7L8U - chains A and F of the 8 polymer chains in the assembly; structure by electron microscopy, 4.50 A resolution (low resolution: residue-level contacts below are approximate; hydrogen-bond / salt-bridge calls are withheld).

# Chain A
Protein: BG505 SOSIP.v5.2 N241/N289 - gp120
Organism: Human immunodeficiency virus 1
Amino-acid sequence (503 residues; numbered -1 to 503 plus 11 insertion-coded residues; 13 numbers in that range are skipped by the numbering (no residue carries them; nothing is unmodelled there); the number before each row is that of its first residue; a row labelled like 185A-185J holds insertion residues (185A, then the next letters in order); numbers below 1 keep their minus sign (Met-1 is residue -1)):
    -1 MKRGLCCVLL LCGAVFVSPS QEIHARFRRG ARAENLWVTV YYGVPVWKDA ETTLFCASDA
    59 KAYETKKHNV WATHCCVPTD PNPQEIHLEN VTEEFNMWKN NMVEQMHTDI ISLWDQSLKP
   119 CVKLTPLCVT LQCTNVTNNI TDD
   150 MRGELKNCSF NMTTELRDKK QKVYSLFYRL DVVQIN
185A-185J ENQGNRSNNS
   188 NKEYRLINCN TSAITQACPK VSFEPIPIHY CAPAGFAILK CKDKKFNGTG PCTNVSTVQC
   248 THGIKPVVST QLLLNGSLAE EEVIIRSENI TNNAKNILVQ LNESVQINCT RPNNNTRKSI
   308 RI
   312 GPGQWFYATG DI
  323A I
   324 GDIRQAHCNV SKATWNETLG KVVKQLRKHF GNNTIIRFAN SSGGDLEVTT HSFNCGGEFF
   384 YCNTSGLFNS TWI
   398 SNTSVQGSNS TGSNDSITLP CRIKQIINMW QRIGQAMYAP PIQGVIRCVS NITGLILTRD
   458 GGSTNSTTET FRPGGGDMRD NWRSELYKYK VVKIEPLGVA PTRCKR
Unresolved in the structure: -1 to 29, 57-65, 185A-185J, 398-412
Disulfide bonds: Cys54-Cys73, Cys119-Cys205, Cys126-Cys196, Cys131-Cys157, Cys218-Cys247, Cys228-Cys239, Cys296-Cys331, Cys378-Cys445, Cys385-Cys418
Covalent attachments: N-acetylglucosamine (NAG) linked to Asn88, Asn133, Asn156, Asn160, Asn197, Asn234, Asn241, Asn262, Asn276, Asn289, Asn295, Asn301, Asn332, Asn339, Asn355, Asn386, Asn392, Asn448

# Chain F
Protein: BG505 SOSIP.v5.2 N241/N289 - gp41
Organism: Human immunodeficiency virus 1
Amino-acid sequence (145 residues; each row starts with the number of its first residue):
   520 LGFLGAAGST MGAASMTLTV QARNLLSGIV QQQSNLLRAP ECQQHLLKLT VWGIKQLQAR
   580 VLAVERYLRD QQLLGIWGCS GKLICCTNVP WNSTWSNRNL SEIWDNMTWL QWDKEISNYT
   640 QIIYGLLEES QNQQEKNEQD LLALD
Unresolved in the structure: 520, 545-568, 663-664
Disulfide bonds: Cys598-Cys604
Covalent attachments: N-acetylglucosamine (NAG) linked to Asn611, Asn618, Asn637
From the paper describing this entry:
  - post-translational modification sites: Asn611

# Interface between chain A and chain F
Pairs across the interface - 4 pairs, chain A then chain F:
  Thr37(A) - Gln658(F)
  Thr499(A) - Gln658(F)
  Arg500(A) - Asp659(F)
  Cys501(A) - Gln658(F)
Also at the interface, not in a pair above, chain A (5 interface residues in all): Tyr40
Also at the interface, not in a pair above, chain F (4 interface residues in all): Gln591, Ala662

# Summary
5 residues of chain A and 4 residues of chain F are in contact. N-acetylglucosamine is covalently linked to
Asn88(A), Asn133(A), Asn156(A), Asn160(A), Asn197(A) and Asn234(A) and 12 more. N-acetylglucosamine is
covalently linked to Asn611(F), Asn618(F) and Asn637(F). From the paper: a modification site at Asn611(F).
Here chain A is BG505 SOSIP.v5.2 N241/N289 - gp120 and chain F is BG505 SOSIP.v5.2 N241/N289 - gp41, both from
Human immunodeficiency virus 1. Entry 7L8U (BG505 SOSIP.v5.2 N241/N289 in complex with the polyclonal Fab
pAbC-2 from animal Rh.33311 (Wk26 time point)) was determined by electron microscopy, deposited together with
7L7T, 7L7U, 7L85, 7L86, 7L87, 7L88 and 15 further entries.
